8G09 - chains A and D of the 20 polymer chains in the assembly; structure by electron microscopy, 3.10 A resolution.

[Chain A]
Protein: ATP synthase subunit alpha
From: Mycolicibacterium smegmatis MC2 155
Notes: EC 7.1.2.2
Reference sequence: A0R202 (ATPA_MYCS2); residue numbers follow UniProt; this construct covers 1-548
Amino-acid sequence (548 residues; row label = number of the first residue in the row):
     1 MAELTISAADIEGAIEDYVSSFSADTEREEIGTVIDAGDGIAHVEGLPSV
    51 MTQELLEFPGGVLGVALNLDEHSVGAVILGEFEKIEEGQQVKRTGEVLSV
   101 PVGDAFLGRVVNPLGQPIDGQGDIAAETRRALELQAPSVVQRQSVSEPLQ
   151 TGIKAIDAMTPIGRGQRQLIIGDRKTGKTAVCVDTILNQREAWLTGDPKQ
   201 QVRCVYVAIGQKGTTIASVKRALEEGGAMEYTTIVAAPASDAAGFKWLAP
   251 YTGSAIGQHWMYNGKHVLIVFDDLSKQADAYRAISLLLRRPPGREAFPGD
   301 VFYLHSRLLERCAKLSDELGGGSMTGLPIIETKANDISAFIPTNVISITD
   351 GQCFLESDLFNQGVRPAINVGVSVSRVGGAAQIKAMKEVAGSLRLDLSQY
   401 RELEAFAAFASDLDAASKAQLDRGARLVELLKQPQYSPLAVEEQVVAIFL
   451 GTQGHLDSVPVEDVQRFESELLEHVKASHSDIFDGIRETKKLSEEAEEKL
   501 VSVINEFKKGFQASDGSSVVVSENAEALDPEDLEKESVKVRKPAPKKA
Disordered / not traced: 1-6, 521-548
Ligand contacts: ATP (adenosine-5'-triphosphate): Asp173, Arg174, Lys175, Thr176, Gly177, Lys178, Thr179, Ala180, Arg365, Pro366, Gln433, Pro434, Gln435
UniProt features mapped onto this chain:
  - binding site (ATP): Gly172 to Thr179
  - site: Ser373 (Required for activity)

[Chain D]
Protein: ATP synthase subunit beta
From: Mycolicibacterium smegmatis MC2 155
Notes: EC 7.1.2.2
Reference sequence: A0R200 (ATPB_MYCS2); numbering as in UniProt (aligned over 1-475)
Amino-acid sequence (475 residues; row label = number of the first residue in the row):
     1 MTATAEKTAGRVVRITGPVVDVEFPRGSVPELFNALHAEITFGALAKTLT
    51 LEVAQHLGDSLVRCISMQPTDGLVRGVEVTDTGASISVPVGDGVKGHVFN
   101 ALGDCLDDPGYGKDFEHWSIHRKPPAFSDLEPRTEMLETGLKVVDLLTPY
   151 VRGGKIALFGGAGVGKTVLIQEMINRIARNFGGTSVFAGVGERTREGNDL
   201 WVELADANVLKDTALVFGQMDEPPGTRMRVALSALTMAEFFRDEQGQDVL
   251 LFIDNIFRFTQAGSEVSTLLGRMPSAVGYQPTLADEMGELQERITSTRGR
   301 SITSMQAVYVPADDYTDPAPATTFAHLDATTELSRAVFSKGIFPAVDPLA
   351 SSSTILDPAIVGDEHYRVAQEVIRILQRYKDLQDIIAILGIDELSEEDKQ
   401 LVNRARRIERFLSQNMMAAEQFTGQPGSTVPLKETIEAFDKLTKGEFDHL
   451 PEQAFFLIGGLDDLAKKAESLGAKL
Disordered / not traced: 1-7, 472-475
Ligand contacts: ATP: Gly161, Ala162, Gly163, Val164, Gly165, Lys166, Thr167, Val168, Ala419

[Chain A / chain D interface]
Contacting residue pairs (16):
  Pro48(A) with Arg75(D)
  Val50(A) with Leu73(D); Val74(D)
  Met51(A) with Leu73(D)
  Thr52(A) with Gly72(D), hydrogen bond (backbone-backbone); Leu73(D), hydrogen bond (backbone-backbone)
  Leu67(A) with Ile15(D)
  Asn68(A) with Ile15(D)
  Leu69(A) with Arg14(D); Ile15(D), hydrogen bond (backbone-backbone)
  Asp70(A) with Val13(D)
  Glu71(A) with Val13(D)
  Pro292(A) with Gly278(D)
  Gly293(A) with Val277(D)
  Arg294(A) with Val277(D)
  Ser338(A) with Ala312(D)
Also at the interface, not in a pair above, chain A (15 interface residues in all): Val139, Ala339
Also at the interface, not in a pair above, chain D (15 interface residues in all): Gly17, Asp71, Thr194, Asn198, Asp313

[In short]
Chain A and chain D each contribute 15 residues to their interface, with 3 hydrogen bonds. Main-chain hydrogen
bonds include Thr52(A)-Gly72(D), Thr52(A)-Leu73(D) and Leu69(A)-Ile15(D). Bound to chain A: ATP. Chain D binds
ATP. Curated annotation (UniProt) lists 8 ATP-binding residues on chain A.
Here chain A is ATP synthase subunit alpha and chain D is ATP synthase subunit beta, both from
Mycolicibacterium smegmatis MC2 155. Entry 8G09 (Cryo-EM structure of SQ31f-bound Mycobacterium smegmatis ATP
synthase rotational state 2 (backbone model)) was determined by electron microscopy (same publication as 8G07,
8G08, 8G0A, 8G0B, 8G0C, 8G0D and 8G0E).
